9P1C - chains A and B; structure by X-ray diffraction, 2.54 A resolution.

== Chain A ==
Molecule: Transmembrane protease serine 11A
Organism: Homo sapiens
Notes: EC 3.4.21.-
UniProtKB: Q6ZMR5 (TM11A_HUMAN); residue numbers follow UniProt; this construct covers 45-186
Amino-acid sequence (186 residues; row label = number of the first residue in the row):
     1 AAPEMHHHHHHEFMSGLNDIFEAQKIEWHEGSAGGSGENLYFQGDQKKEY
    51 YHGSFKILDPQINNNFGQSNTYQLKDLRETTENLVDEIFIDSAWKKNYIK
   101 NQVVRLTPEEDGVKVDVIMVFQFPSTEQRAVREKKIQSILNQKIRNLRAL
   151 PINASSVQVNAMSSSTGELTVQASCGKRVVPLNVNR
Not modelled in the structure: 1-173
Differences from the reference sequence: expression tag (1-44)
UniProt features mapped onto this chain:
  - glycosylation: N153 (N-linked (GlcNAc...) asparagine)

== Chain B ==
Molecule: Transmembrane protease serine 11A
Organism: Homo sapiens
Notes: EC 3.4.21.-
UniProtKB: Q6ZMR5 (TM11A_HUMAN); residues 187-418 here = UniProt positions 187-418
Amino-acid sequence (232 residues; numbered 187 to 418; the number before each row is that of its first residue):
   187 IASGVIAPKAAWPWQASLQYDNIHQCGATLISNTWLVTAAHCFQKYKNPH
   237 QWTVSFGTKINPPLMKRNVRRFIIHEKYRSAAREYDIAVVQVSSRVTFSD
   287 DIRQICLPEASASFQPNLTVHITGFGALYYGGESQNDLREARVKIISDDV
   337 CKQPQVYGNDIKPGMFCAGYMEGIYDACRGDAGGPLVTRDLKDTWYLIGI
   387 VSWGDNCGQKDKPGVYTQVTYYRNWIASKTGI
Differences from the reference sequence: engineered mutation A368 (Ser in Q6ZMR5)
Disulfide bonds: C212-C228, C337-C353, C364-C393
Glycans and other covalent adducts: N-acetylglucosamine (NAG) linked to N303
UniProt features mapped onto this chain:
  - active site (Charge relay system): H227, D272
  - glycosylation: N303 (N-linked (GlcNAc...) asparagine)

== How chain A and chain B interact ==
Inter-chain disulfides: C175(A)-C292(B)
Contacting residue pairs - 25 pairs, chain A then chain B:
  S174(A) with Q290(B), hydrogen bond (backbone-side chain)
  C175(A) with Q290(B); I291(B); C292(B), disulfide; T380(B)
  G176(A) with W200(B); Q290(B), hydrogen bond (backbone-backbone); I291(B); C292(B); D379(B); T380(B); W381(B), hydrogen bond (backbone-backbone)
  K177(A) with R289(B), hydrogen bond (backbone-side chain); K378(B), hydrogen bond (side chain-backbone); D379(B), hydrogen bond (side chain-backbone); T380(B), hydrogen bond
  R178(A) with A196(B); A197(B), hydrogen bond (side chain-backbone); W198(B); W381(B)
  V179(A) with D286(B); R289(B)
  V180(A) with K195(B)
  L182(A) with R375(B); W381(B), hydrophobic
Interface residues without a listed pair, chain B (17 interface residues in all): P199, H307

== Summary ==
8 residues of chain A face 17 of chain B across their interface, with 1 disulfide bond and 8 hydrogen bonds.
Polar contacts include S174(A)-Q290(B), K177(A)-R289(B) and K177(A)-K378(B). Covalently linked
N-acetylglucosamine: at N303(B). Curated annotation (UniProt) lists active-site residues H227(B) and D272(B)
on chain B.
Chain A is Transmembrane protease serine 11A and chain B is Transmembrane protease serine 11A, both from Homo
sapiens; the structure, Crystal structure of human TMPRSS11A S368A interacting with its own zymogen activation
motif, was determined by X-ray diffraction.
